Entry 8BFC (X-ray diffraction, 1.40 A resolution); this record covers chains A and B.

[Chain A]
Name: 14-3-3 protein sigma
From: Homo sapiens
UniProtKB: P31947 (1433S_HUMAN); numbering as in UniProt (aligned over 1-231)
Sequence (236 residues; each row starts with the number of its first residue; numbers below 1 keep their minus sign (Gly-4 is residue -4)):
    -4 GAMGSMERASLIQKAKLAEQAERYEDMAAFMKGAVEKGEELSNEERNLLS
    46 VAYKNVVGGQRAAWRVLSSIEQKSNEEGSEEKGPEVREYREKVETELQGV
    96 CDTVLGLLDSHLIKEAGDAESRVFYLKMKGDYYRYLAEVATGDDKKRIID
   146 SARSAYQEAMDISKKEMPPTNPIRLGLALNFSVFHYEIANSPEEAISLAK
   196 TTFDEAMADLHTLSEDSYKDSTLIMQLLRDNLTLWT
Construct notes: expression tag (-4 to 0); engineered mutation Asn38 (Cys in P31947)
Swiss-Prot annotation at these positions:
  - site (Interaction with phosphoserine on interacting protein): Arg56, Arg129
  - modified residue (Phosphoserine): Ser5, Ser74

[Chain B]
Name: Rho-related GTP-binding protein RhoE
UniProtKB: P61587 (RND3_HUMAN); numbering as in UniProt (aligned over 231-244)
Sequence (14 residues; each row starts with the number of its first residue):
   231 TDLRKDKAKSCTVM
Disordered / not traced: 231-236, 243-244
Modified positions: Ser240 (phosphoserine; SEP)
Swiss-Prot annotation at these positions:
  - modified residue: Cys241 (Cysteine methyl ester)
  - lipidation: Cys241 (S-farnesyl cysteine)

[How chain A and chain B interact]
Contacting residue pairs (21; chain A residue first):
  Arg56(A) with Lys237(B); Ser240(B)
  Arg60(A) with Lys237(B)
  Lys122(A) with Cys241(B)
  Arg129(A) with Ser240(B)
  Tyr130(A) with Ser240(B)
  Gly171(A) with Cys241(B), hydrogen bond (backbone-side chain)
  Leu174(A) with Lys239(B); Ser240(B); Cys241(B)
  Asn175(A) with Ser240(B); Cys241(B), hydrogen bond (side chain-backbone)
  Val178(A) with Ala238(B), hydrophobic; Lys239(B)
  Glu182(A) with Lys237(B), salt bridge; Ala238(B), hydrogen bond (side chain-backbone)
  Leu222(A) with Lys239(B)
  Asp225(A) with Lys239(B), salt bridge
  Asn226(A) with Ala238(B); Lys239(B), hydrogen bond (side chain-backbone)
  Trp230(A) with Ala238(B), hydrophobic
Also at the interface, not in a pair above, chain A (16 interface residues in all): Glu133, Leu229
Also at the interface, not in a pair above, chain B (6 interface residues in all): Thr242

[Overview]
16 residues of chain A face 6 of chain B across their interface; the contacts include 4 hydrogen bonds and 2
salt bridges. Polar contacts include Glu182(A)-Lys237(B), Asp225(A)-Lys239(B) and Gly171(A)-Cys241(B).
Chain A is 14-3-3 protein sigma (Homo sapiens) and chain B is Rho-related GTP-binding protein RhoE; the
structure, Binary structure of 14-3-3s and RND3 phosphopeptide, was determined by X-ray diffraction together
with 8B2I, 8B2K, 8B4Q, 8B5P, 8BI7, 8BJG, 8BJN and 8BM5 from the same study.
